PDB entry 7WVY | electron microscopy, 3.00 A resolution | chains R and A of the 5 polymer chains in the assembly

# Chain R
Protein: Soluble cytochrome b562, N-formyl peptide receptor 2
Organism: Homo sapiens
UniProtKB: chimeric construct of P0ABE7, P25090: residues -115 to -11 from P0ABE7 (C562_ECOLX) positions 23-127 (UniProt number = residue number + 138); residues 2-347 from P25090 positions 2-347 (same numbers)
Chain sequence (513 residues; numbered -118 to 394; the number before each row is that of its first residue; numbers below 1 keep their minus sign (Gly-118 is residue -118)):
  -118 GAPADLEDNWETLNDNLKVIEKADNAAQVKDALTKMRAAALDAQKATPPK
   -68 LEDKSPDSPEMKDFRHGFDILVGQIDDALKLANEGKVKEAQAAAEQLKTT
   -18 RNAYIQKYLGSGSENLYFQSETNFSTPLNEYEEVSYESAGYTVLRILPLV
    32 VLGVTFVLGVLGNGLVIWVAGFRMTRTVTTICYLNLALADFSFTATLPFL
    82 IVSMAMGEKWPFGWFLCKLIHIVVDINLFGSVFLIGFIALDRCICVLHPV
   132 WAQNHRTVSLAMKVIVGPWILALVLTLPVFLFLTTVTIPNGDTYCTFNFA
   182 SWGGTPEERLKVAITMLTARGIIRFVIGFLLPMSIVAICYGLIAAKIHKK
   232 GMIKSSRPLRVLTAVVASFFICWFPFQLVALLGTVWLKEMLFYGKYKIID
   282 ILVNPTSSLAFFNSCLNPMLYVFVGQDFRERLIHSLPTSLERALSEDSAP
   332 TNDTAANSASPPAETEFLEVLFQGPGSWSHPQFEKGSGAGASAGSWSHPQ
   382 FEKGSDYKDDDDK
Disordered / not traced: -118 to 18, 317-394
Construct notes: expression tag (-118 to -116, 348-394); conflict Trp-109 (Met29 in P0ABE7), Ile-14 (His124 in P0ABE7); linker (-10 to 1); engineered mutation Leu211 (Ser in P25090)
Disulfides: Cys98-Cys176
Swiss-Prot annotation at these positions:
  - glycosylation: Asn4 (N-linked (GlcNAc...) asparagine)
From the paper describing this entry:
  - mutagenesis - R201A, R205A: unchanged signaling in response to Abeta42
  - mutagenesis - D106A (7-fold), I169W, F180A, F257A, Q258A (4-fold), V284A: decreased signaling in response to Abeta42
  - mutagenesis - R201A, R205A: unchanged signaling with Amyloid-beta A4 protein
  - mutagenesis - D106A (7-fold), I169W, F180A, F257A, Q258A (4-fold), V284A: decreased signaling with Amyloid-beta A4 protein
  - mutagenesis - D106A, R201A, R205A: decreased signaling in response to fM9
  - mutagenesis - R201A, R205A, F257A, V284A: decreased signaling in response to fHN
  - mutagenesis - D106A, V113A: abolished signaling in response to fHN
  - mutagenesis - S84R (49-fold), M85K (3-fold), E89A (6-22-fold), E89G (6-22-fold): decreased binding to fHN
  - specificity-determining residues: Ser84, Met85, Glu89
  - specificity-determining residues: Asp281 (proposed by the authors, not directly observed)

# Chain A
Protein: Guanine nucleotide-binding protein G(i) subunit alpha-2
Organism: Homo sapiens
UniProtKB: P04899 (GNAI2_HUMAN); residues 1-355 here = UniProt positions 1-355
Chain sequence (355 residues; numbered 1 to 355; the number before each row is that of its first residue):
     1 MGCTVSAEDKAAAERSKMIDKNLREDGEKAAREVKLLLLGAGESGKNTIV
    51 KQMKIIHEDGYSEEECRQYRAVVYSNTIQSIMAIVKAMGNLQIDFADPSR
   101 ADDARQLFALSCTAEEQGVLPDDLSGVIRRLWADHGVQACFGRSREYQLN
   151 DSAAYYLNDLERIAQSDYIPTQQDVLRTRVKTTGIVETHFTFKDLHFKMF
   201 DVGAQRSERKKWIHCFEGVTAIIFCVALSAYDLVLAEDEEMNRMHASMKL
   251 FDSICNNKWFTDTSIILFLNKKDLFEEKITHSPLTICFPEYTGANKYDEA
   301 ASYIQSKFEDLNKRKDTKEIYTHFTCSTDTKNVQFVFDAVTDVIIKNNLK
   351 DCGLF
Disordered / not traced: 1-5, 57-183
Construct notes: engineered mutation Asn47 (Ser in P04899), Ala204 (Gly in P04899), Ala246 (Glu in P04899), Ser327 (Ala in P04899)
Swiss-Prot annotation at these positions:
  - region: Lys35 to Lys46, Thr48 (G1 motif), Asp174 to Thr182 (G2 motif), Phe197 to Gly203, Gln205, Arg206 (G3 motif), Ile266 to Asp273 (G4 motif), Thr325, Cys326, Thr328 to Thr330 (G5 motif)
  - binding site (GTP): Leu176 to Thr182, Asp201 to Gly203, Gln205, Asn270 to Asp273
  - binding site (Mg(2+)): Thr182
  - modified residue: Arg179 (ADP-ribosylarginine), Gln205 (Deamidated glutamine), Cys352 (ADP-ribosylcysteine)
  - lipidation: Gly2 (N-myristoyl glycine), Cys3 (S-palmitoyl cysteine)

# Interface between chain R and chain A
Contacting residue pairs (32; chain R residue first):
  Tyr64(R) - Cys352(A)  hydrogen bond (side chain-backbone)
  Arg123(R) - Cys352(A)
  Cys126(R) - Asn348(A)
  Val127(R) - Ile345(A)
  Val127(R) - Leu349(A)  hydrophobic
  Pro130(R) - Thr341(A)
  Pro130(R) - Ile344(A)  hydrophobic
  Pro130(R) - Ile345(A)  hydrophobic
  Val131(R) - Lys193(A)
  Val131(R) - Asp194(A)
  Val131(R) - Phe337(A)  hydrophobic
  Gln134(R) - Ala31(A)
  Gln134(R) - Arg32(A)
  Gln134(R) - Val34(A)
  Asn135(R) - Arg32(A)  hydrogen bond (backbone-side chain)
  Asn135(R) - Asp194(A)  hydrogen bond (side chain-backbone)
  Thr138(R) - Glu28(A)
  Ser140(R) - Glu28(A)
  Lys227(R) - Ile345(A)
  Ile228(R) - Ile345(A)  hydrophobic
  Met233(R) - Ile345(A)  hydrophobic
  Met233(R) - Lys346(A)  hydrogen bond
  Met233(R) - Phe355(A)
  Lys235(R) - Glu319(A)  salt bridge
  Arg238(R) - Gly353(A)
  Arg238(R) - Leu354(A)
  Arg238(R) - Phe355(A)
  Pro239(R) - Leu354(A)
  Pro239(R) - Phe355(A)  hydrophobic
  Leu243(R) - Leu354(A)  hydrophobic
  Gly306(R) - Gly353(A)
  Asp308(R) - Lys350(A)
Interface residues without a listed pair, chain R (26 interface residues in all): Thr60, His136, Arg137, Val139, Ile224, Tyr302, Val305
Interface residues without a listed pair, chain A (24 interface residues in all): Glu33, Leu195, His196, Asp342, Asp351

# In short
26 residues of chain R face 24 of chain A across their interface, with 4 hydrogen bonds and 1 salt bridge.
Among the polar pairs are Lys235(R)-Glu319(A), Tyr64(R)-Cys352(A) and Asn135(R)-Arg32(A). From the paper:
D106A, I169W and F180A of chain R, among others, reduce signaling in response to Abeta42; specificity
determinants Ser84(R), Met85(R) and Glu89(R) among others; 13 substitutions were tested in all.
Chain R is Soluble cytochrome b562, N-formyl peptide receptor 2 and chain A is Guanine nucleotide-binding
protein G(i) subunit alpha-2, both from Homo sapiens; the structure, Cryo-EM structure of the human formyl
peptide receptor 2 in complex with Abeta42 and Gi2, was determined by electron microscopy together with 7WVU,
7WVV, 7WVW and 7WVX from the same study.
